Entry 1JJ2 (X-ray diffraction, 2.40 A resolution); this record covers chains 0 and A of the 30 polymer chains in the assembly.

Chain 0:
Molecule: 23S RRNA
Source organism: Haloarcula marismortui
Sequence (2922 nucleotides; each row starts with the number of its first residue):
     2 UUGGCUACUAUGCCAGCUGGUGGAUUGCUCGGCUCAGGCGCUGAUGAAGG
    52 ACGUGCCAAGCUGCGAUAAGCCAUGGGGAGCCGCACGGAGGCGAAGAACC
   102 AUGGAUUUCCGAAUGAGAAUCUCUCUAACAAUUGCUUCGCGCAAUGAGGA
   152 ACCCCGAGAACUGAAACAUCUCAGUAUCGGGAGGAACAGAAAACGCAAUG
   202 UGAUGUCGUUAGUAACCGCGAGUGAACGCGAUACAGCCCAAACCGAAGCC
   252 CUCACGGGCAAUGUGGUGUCAGGGCUACCUCUCAUCAGCCGACCGUCUCG
   302 ACGAAGUCUCUUGGAACAGAGCGUGAUACAGGGUGACAACCCCGUACUCG
   352 AGACCAGUACGACGUGCGGUAGUGCCAGAGUAGCGGGGGUUGGAUAUCCC
   402 UCGCGAAUAACGCAGGCAUCGACUGCGAAGGCUAAACACAACCUGAGACC
   452 GAUAGUGAACAAGUAGUGUGAACGAACGCUGCAAAGUACCCUCAGAAGGG
   502 AGGCGAAAUAGAGCAUGAAAUCAGUUGGCGAUCGAGCGACAGGGCAUACA
   552 AGGUCCCUCGACGAAUGACCGACGCGCGAGCGUCCAGUAAGACUCACGGG
   602 AAGCCGAUGUUCUGUCGUACGUUUUGAAAAACGAGCCAGGGAGUGUGUCU
   652 GCAUGGCAAGUCUAACCGGAGUAUCCGGGGAGGCACAGGGAAACCGACAU
   702 GGCCGCAGGGCUUUGCCCGAGGGCCGCCGUCUUCAAGGGCGGGGAGCCAU
   752 GUGGACACGACCCGAAUCCGGACGAUCUACGCAUGGACAAGAUGAAGCGU
   802 GCCGAAAGGCACGUGGAAGUCUGUUAGAGUUGGUGUCCUACAAUACCCUC
   852 UCGUGAUCUAUGUGUAGGGGUGAAAGGCCCAUCGAGUCCGGCAACAGCUG
   902 GUUCCAAUCGAAACAUGUCGAAGCAUGACCUCCGCCGAGGUAGUCUGUGA
   952 GGUAGAGCGACCGAUUGGUGUGUCCGCCUCCGAGAGGAGUCGGCACACCU
  1002 GUCAAACUCCAAACUUACAGACGCCGUUUGACGCGGGGAUUCCGGUGCGC
  1052 GGGGUAAGCCUGUGUACCAGGAGGGGAACAACCCAGAGAUAGGUUAAGGU
  1102 CCCCAAGUGUGGAUUAAGUGUAAUCCUCUGAAGGUGGUCUCGAGCCCUAG
  1152 ACAGCCGGGAGGUGAGCUUAGAAGCAGCUACCCUCUAAGAAAAGCGUAAC
  1202 AGCUUACCGGCCGAGGUUUGAGGCGCCCAAAAUGAUCGGGACUCAAAUCC
  1252 ACCACCGAGACCUGUCCGUACCACUCAUACUGGUAAUCGAGUAGAUUGGC
  1302 GCUCUAAUUGGAUGGAAGUAGGGGUGAAAACUCCUAUGGACCGAUUAGUG
  1352 ACGAAAAUCCUGGCCAUAGUAGCAGCGAUAGUCGGGUGAGAACCCCGACG
  1402 GCCUAAUGGAUAAGGGUUCCUCAGCACUGCUGAUCAGCUGAGGGUUAGCC
  1452 GGUCCUAAGUCAUACCGCAACUCGACUAUGACGAAAUGGGAAACGGGUUA
  1502 AUAUUCCCGUGCCACUAUGCAGUGAAAGUUGACGCCCUGGGGUCGAUCAC
  1552 GCUGGGCAUUCGCCCAGUCGAACCGUCCAACUCCGUGGAAGCCGUAAUGG
  1602 CAGGAAGCGGACGAACGGCGGCAUAGGGAAACGUGAUUCAACCUGGGGCC
  1652 CAUGAAAAGACGAGCAUAGUGUCCGUACCGAGAACCGACACAGGUGUCCA
  1702 UGGCGGCGAAAGCCAAGGCCUGUCGGGAGCAACCAACGUUAGGGAAUUCG
  1752 GCAAGUUAGUCCCGUACCUUCGGAAGAAGGGAUGCCUGCUCCGGAACGGA
  1802 GCAGGUCGCAGUGACUCGGAAGCUCGGACUGUCUAGUAACAACAUAGGUG
  1852 ACCGCAAAUCCGCAAGGACUCGUACGGUCACUGAAUCCUGCCCAGUGCAG
  1902 GUAUCUGAACACCUCGUACAAGAGGACGAAGGACCUGUCAACGGCGGGGG
  1952 UAACUAUGACCCUCUUAAGGUAGCGUAGUACCUUGCCGCAUCAGUAGCGG
  2002 CUUGCAUGAAUGGAUUAACCAGAGCUUCACUGUCCCAACGUUGGGCCCGG
  2052 UGAACUGUACAUUCCAGUGCGGAGUCUGGAGACACCCAGGGGGAAGCGAA
  2102 GACCCUAUGGAGCUUUACUGCAGGCUGUCGCUGAGACGUGGUCGCCGAUG
  2152 UGCAGCAUAGGUAGGAGACACUACACAGGUACCCGCGCUAGCGGGCCACC
  2202 GAGUCAACAGUGAAAUACUACCCGUCGGUGACUGCGACUCUCACUCCGGG
  2252 AGGAGGACACCGAUAGCCGGGCAGUUUGACUGGGGCGGUACGCGCUCGAA
  2302 AAGAUAUCGAGCGCGCCCUAUGGCUAUCUCAGCCGGGACAGAGACCCGGC
  2352 GAAGAGUGCAAGAGCAAAAGAUAGCUUGACAGUGUUCUUCCCAACGAGGA
  2402 ACGCUGACGCGAAAGCGUGGUCUAGCGAACCAAUUAGCCUGCUUGAUGCG
  2452 GGCAAUUGAUGACAGAAAAGCUACCCUAGGGAUAACAGAGUCGUCACUCG
  2502 CAAGAGCACAUAUCGACCGAGUGGCUUGCUACCUCGAUGUCGGUUCCCUC
  2552 CAUCCUGCCCGUGCAGAAGCGGGCAAGGGUGAGGUUGUUCGCCUAUUAAA
  2602 GGAGGUCGUGAGCUGGGUUUAGACCGUCGUGAGACAGGUCGGCUGCUAUC
  2652 UACUGGGUGUGUAAUGGUGUCUGACAAGAACGACCGUAUAGUACGAGAGG
  2702 AACUACGGUUGGUGGCCACUGGUGUACCGGUUGUUCGAGAGAGCACGUGC
  2752 CGGGUAGCCACGCCACACGGGGUAAGAGCUGAACGCAUCUAAGCUCGAAA
  2802 CCCACUUGGAAAAGAGACACCGCCGAGGUCCCGCGUACAAGACGCGGUCG
  2852 AUAGACUCGGGGUGUGCGCGUCGAGGUAACGAGACGUUAAGCCCACGAGC
  2902 ACUAACAGACCAAAGCCAUCAU
Unresolved in the structure: 2-9, 126-127, 715, 971-998, 1560, 1952-1963, 2137-2236, 2339-2343, 2665-2666, 2915-2923
Differences from the reference sequence: conflict C560 (U3155 in 3377779)
Bound ions: Mg2+ site 1 near G28 (its only coordinating residue here); Na+ site 1: C40, A442, C443; Na+ site 2: G56, A59, G61; Na+ site 3 near U108 (its only coordinating residue here); Mg2+ site 2 near U115 (its only coordinating residue here); Na+ site 4: C141, G142; Na+ site 5 near U146 (its only coordinating residue here); Mg2+ site 3: C162, U2276; K+ site 1: C162, U163, U172; Mg2+ site 4: A165, A167, C168; Na+ site 6: A165, A166, A167; Mg2+ site 5: A166, G219; 62 more Na+ sites not listed; 98 more Mg2+ sites not listed; 1 more K+ sites not listed
Reported in the primary citation:
  - contacts within the chain: G77-C100, G78-A99, A80-G94, C82-A99, C82-G92, G81-C93, A95-A96 (hydrogen bond), A80-G97, G79-A98, A80-A98 (pi stacking), G81-A98, C93-A98, A1318-C1343 (hydrophobic contact)

Chain A:
Molecule: Ribosomal protein L2
Source organism: Haloarcula marismortui
UniProt: P20276 (RL2_HALMA); residues 1-239 here = UniProt positions 1-239
Chain sequence (239 residues; each row starts with the number of its first residue):
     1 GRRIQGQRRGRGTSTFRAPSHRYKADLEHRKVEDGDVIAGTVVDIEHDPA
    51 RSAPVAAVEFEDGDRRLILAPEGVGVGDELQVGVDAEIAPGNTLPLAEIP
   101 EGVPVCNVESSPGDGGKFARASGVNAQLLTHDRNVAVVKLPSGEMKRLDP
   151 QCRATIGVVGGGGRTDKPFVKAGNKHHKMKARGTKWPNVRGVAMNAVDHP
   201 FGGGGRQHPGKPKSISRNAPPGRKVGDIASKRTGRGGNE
Unresolved in the structure: 238-239
Bound ions: Mg2+ site 1: Asp26 (shared with C1872(0), G1873(0) of chain 0); Mg2+ site 2: Asn188 (shared with A1845(0), U1846(0), G1884(0) of chain 0); Na+: Phe201, His208; Mg2+ site 3: Gln207 (shared with U1883(0), U2012(0), G2013(0) of chain 0)

Interface between chain 0 and chain A:
Pairs across the interface - 261 pairs, chain 0 then chain A:
  C781(0) - Thr15(A)  hydrogen bond to the sugar
  G782(0) - Ser14(A)  hydrogen bond to the sugar
  G782(0) - Thr15(A)  hydrogen bond to the sugar
  C783(0) - Ser14(A)  sugar contact
  C783(0) - His21(A)  hydrogen bond to the phosphate
  C783(0) - Arg22(A)  phosphate contact
  C783(0) - Lys180(A)  phosphate contact
  A784(0) - His21(A)  salt bridge to the phosphate
  A784(0) - Arg22(A)  salt bridge to the phosphate
  G820(0) - Lys171(A)  salt bridge to the phosphate
  G820(0) - Ala172(A)  hydrogen bond to the base
  G820(0) - Gly173(A)  hydrogen bond to the base
  A857(0) - Ala172(A)  base contact
  A857(0) - Gly173(A)  phosphate contact
  A857(0) - His176(A)  sugar contact
  A857(0) - His177(A)  salt bridge to the phosphate
  A857(0) - Trp186(A)  base contact
  U866(0) - Arg11(A)  hydrogen bond to the sugar
  U866(0) - Thr13(A)  sugar contact
  A867(0) - Arg11(A)  salt bridge to the phosphate
  G870(0) - Arg3(A)  salt bridge to the phosphate
  G871(0) - Arg2(A)  hydrogen bond to the base
  G871(0) - Arg3(A)  salt bridge to the phosphate
  G871(0) - Arg8(A)  salt bridge to the phosphate
  G871(0) - Arg11(A)  phosphate contact
  U872(0) - Arg2(A)  hydrogen bond to the base
  U872(0) - Arg8(A)  hydrogen bond to the base
  U872(0) - Thr13(A)  hydrogen bond to the phosphate
  U872(0) - Phe16(A)  phosphate contact
  G873(0) - Arg2(A)  base contact
  G873(0) - Arg8(A)  hydrogen bond to the base
  G873(0) - Thr15(A)  phosphate contact
  G873(0) - Lys185(A)  salt bridge to the phosphate
  G873(0) - Asp198(A)  hydrogen bond to the base
  A874(0) - Lys185(A)  salt bridge to the phosphate
  A874(0) - Pro187(A)  sugar contact
  A874(0) - Val189(A)  sugar contact
  A875(0) - Val189(A)  sugar contact
  A875(0) - Ala193(A)  hydrogen bond to the sugar
  A875(0) - Met194(A)  base contact
  A875(0) - Asp198(A)  base contact
  G877(0) - Asn195(A)  hydrogen bond to the sugar
  G877(0) - Val197(A)  base contact
  G878(0) - Arg2(A)  hydrogen bond to the base
  C879(0) - Arg2(A)  base contact
  A886(0) - Gly1(A)  hydrogen bond to the base
  A886(0) - Arg2(A)  base contact
  G1460(0) - Arg17(A)  salt bridge to the phosphate
  C1652(0) - Ser52(A)  hydrogen bond to the phosphate
  C1652(0) - Arg164(A)  hydrogen bond to the base
  C1652(0) - Thr165(A)  base contact
  C1652(0) - Lys167(A)  hydrogen bond to the base
  C1652(0) - Phe169(A)  stacking on the base
  C1652(0) - Lys178(A)  hydrogen bond to the base
  A1653(0) - His47(A)  salt bridge to the phosphate
  A1653(0) - Ser52(A)  hydrogen bond to the phosphate
  A1653(0) - His177(A)  stacking on the base
  A1653(0) - Lys178(A)  sugar contact
  U1654(0) - Lys24(A)  sugar contact
  U1654(0) - His47(A)  stacking on the base
  U1654(0) - Pro49(A)  phosphate contact
  U1654(0) - Ala181(A)  phosphate contact
  C1844(0) - Arg190(A)  salt bridge to the phosphate
  C1844(0) - Ala193(A)  sugar contact
  C1844(0) - Gln207(A)  hydrogen bond to the phosphate
  A1845(0) - Pro187(A)  phosphate contact
  A1845(0) - Asn188(A)  phosphate contact
  A1845(0) - Val189(A)  phosphate contact
  A1845(0) - Arg190(A)  salt bridge to the phosphate
  U1846(0) - Ala172(A)  hydrogen bond to the sugar
  U1846(0) - Trp186(A)  sugar contact
  U1846(0) - Pro187(A)  phosphate contact
  U1846(0) - Asn188(A)  hydrogen bond to the phosphate
  A1847(0) - Phe169(A)  hydrogen bond to the phosphate
  A1847(0) - Val170(A)  hydrogen bond to the sugar
  A1847(0) - Lys171(A)  sugar contact
  A1847(0) - Lys175(A)  salt bridge to the phosphate
  A1847(0) - Trp186(A)  hydrogen bond to the phosphate
  G1848(0) - Pro168(A)  phosphate contact
  G1848(0) - Phe169(A)  hydrogen bond to the phosphate
  U1850(0) - Arg235(A)  hydrogen bond to the phosphate
  G1851(0) - Gly226(A)  base contact
  G1851(0) - Asp227(A)  hydrogen bond to the base
  G1851(0) - Thr233(A)  sugar contact
  G1851(0) - Gly234(A)  sugar contact
  G1851(0) - Arg235(A)  salt bridge to the phosphate
  A1852(0) - Asp227(A)  sugar contact
  A1852(0) - Ile228(A)  hydrogen bond to the sugar
  A1852(0) - Ser230(A)  phosphate contact
  A1852(0) - Lys231(A)  phosphate contact
  A1852(0) - Arg232(A)  sugar contact
  C1853(0) - Arg217(A)  hydrogen bond to the sugar
  C1853(0) - Ile228(A)  sugar contact
  C1853(0) - Ala229(A)  sugar contact
  C1853(0) - Ser230(A)  phosphate contact
  C1853(0) - Lys231(A)  salt bridge to the phosphate
  C1854(0) - Lys231(A)  salt bridge to the phosphate
  G1855(0) - Phe118(A)  base contact
  G1855(0) - Leu140(A)  base contact
  G1855(0) - Pro141(A)  base contact
  G1855(0) - Ser142(A)  hydrogen bond to the base
  G1855(0) - Glu144(A)  hydrogen bond to the sugar
  G1855(0) - Lys146(A)  hydrogen bond to the phosphate
  C1856(0) - Lys117(A)  sugar contact
  C1856(0) - Lys146(A)  salt bridge to the phosphate
  A1857(0) - Ser110(A)  hydrogen bond to the phosphate
  A1857(0) - Lys117(A)  phosphate contact
  A1859(0) - Arg217(A)  hydrogen bond to the phosphate
  U1860(0) - Arg9(A)  hydrogen bond to the base
  U1860(0) - Arg217(A)  salt bridge to the phosphate
  U1860(0) - Lys224(A)  salt bridge to the phosphate
  U1860(0) - Ile228(A)  sugar contact
  C1861(0) - Gly6(A)  hydrogen bond to the sugar
  C1861(0) - Gln7(A)  hydrogen bond to the sugar
  C1861(0) - Gly10(A)  hydrogen bond to the sugar
  C1861(0) - Pro221(A)  phosphate contact
  C1861(0) - Lys224(A)  salt bridge to the phosphate
  C1862(0) - Arg3(A)  hydrogen bond to the phosphate
  C1862(0) - Gln7(A)  hydrogen bond to the phosphate
  C1862(0) - Gly10(A)  sugar contact
  C1862(0) - Arg11(A)  sugar contact
  C1862(0) - Pro221(A)  phosphate contact
  G1863(0) - Arg3(A)  salt bridge to the phosphate
  G1868(0) - Gly10(A)  hydrogen bond to the base
  A1869(0) - Arg9(A)  base contact
  A1869(0) - Gly10(A)  sugar contact
  A1869(0) - Gly12(A)  sugar contact
  A1869(0) - Arg17(A)  phosphate contact
  C1870(0) - Arg9(A)  hydrogen bond to the sugar
  C1870(0) - Phe16(A)  sugar contact
  C1870(0) - Arg17(A)  phosphate contact
  C1870(0) - Ala18(A)  hydrogen bond to the phosphate
  C1870(0) - Gly183(A)  phosphate contact
  U1871(0) - Ala18(A)  phosphate contact
  U1871(0) - Gly183(A)  hydrogen bond to the phosphate
  C1872(0) - Ser20(A)  hydrogen bond to the phosphate
  C1872(0) - Tyr23(A)  base contact
  C1872(0) - Lys24(A)  base contact
  C1872(0) - Ala25(A)  hydrogen bond to the base
  C1872(0) - Asp26(A)  hydrogen bond to the base
  C1872(0) - Ala50(A)  sugar contact
  G1873(0) - Asp26(A)  phosphate contact
  G1873(0) - Leu27(A)  phosphate contact
  G1873(0) - Ala50(A)  sugar contact
  G1873(0) - Arg51(A)  phosphate contact
  G1873(0) - Arg120(A)  salt bridge to the phosphate
  U1874(0) - Arg51(A)  salt bridge to the phosphate
  U1874(0) - Lys117(A)  hydrogen bond to the sugar
  U1874(0) - Phe118(A)  sugar contact
  U1874(0) - Ala119(A)  hydrogen bond to the sugar
  U1874(0) - Arg120(A)  salt bridge to the phosphate
  U1874(0) - Ala121(A)  phosphate contact
  A1875(0) - Ala119(A)  hydrogen bond to the phosphate
  A1875(0) - Arg120(A)  hydrogen bond to the phosphate
  A1875(0) - Ala121(A)  hydrogen bond to the phosphate
  A1875(0) - Val124(A)  phosphate contact
  A1875(0) - Pro141(A)  sugar contact
  A1875(0) - Ser142(A)  hydrogen bond to the sugar
  C1876(0) - Ala121(A)  sugar contact
  C1876(0) - Ser122(A)  hydrogen bond to the sugar
  C1876(0) - Gly123(A)  hydrogen bond to the base
  C1876(0) - Val124(A)  base contact
  C1876(0) - Pro141(A)  phosphate contact
  C1876(0) - Gly162(A)  base contact
  C1876(0) - Gly163(A)  hydrogen bond to the base
  C1876(0) - Arg164(A)  hydrogen bond to the phosphate
  C1876(0) - Thr165(A)  hydrogen bond to the sugar
  G1877(0) - Arg164(A)  salt bridge to the phosphate
  G1878(0) - Arg182(A)  salt bridge to the phosphate
  U1879(0) - Arg9(A)  hydrogen bond to the phosphate
  U1879(0) - Gly183(A)  phosphate contact
  U1879(0) - Thr184(A)  hydrogen bond to the phosphate
  C1880(0) - Gly6(A)  phosphate contact
  C1880(0) - Arg9(A)  salt bridge to the phosphate
  C1880(0) - Val225(A)  sugar contact
  C1880(0) - Gly226(A)  hydrogen bond to the sugar
  A1881(0) - His199(A)  salt bridge to the phosphate
  A1881(0) - Phe201(A)  phosphate contact
  A1881(0) - Lys213(A)  sugar contact
  A1881(0) - Val225(A)  phosphate contact
  A1881(0) - Gly226(A)  sugar contact
  C1882(0) - Arg190(A)  phosphate contact
  C1882(0) - Gly191(A)  hydrogen bond to the phosphate
  C1882(0) - Val192(A)  hydrogen bond to the phosphate
  C1882(0) - Phe201(A)  phosphate contact
  C1882(0) - Lys213(A)  sugar contact
  U1883(0) - Arg190(A)  salt bridge to the phosphate
  G1884(0) - Arg190(A)  base contact
  G1898(0) - Pro212(A)  sugar contact
  G1898(0) - Ser214(A)  hydrogen bond to the sugar
  C1899(0) - Ser214(A)  sugar contact
  C1899(0) - Ile215(A)  sugar contact
  C1899(0) - Ser216(A)  sugar contact
  C1899(0) - Ala229(A)  sugar contact
  C1899(0) - Ser230(A)  hydrogen bond to the sugar
  A1900(0) - Ser216(A)  phosphate contact
  A1900(0) - Arg217(A)  hydrogen bond to the phosphate
  A1900(0) - Ala229(A)  sugar contact
  A1900(0) - Ser230(A)  sugar contact
  A1900(0) - Lys231(A)  sugar contact
  G1938(0) - Lys231(A)  hydrogen bond to the base
  U1939(0) - Arg232(A)  hydrogen bond to the phosphate
  U1939(0) - Thr233(A)  hydrogen bond to the sugar
  U1939(0) - Gly236(A)  phosphate contact
  U1939(0) - Gly237(A)  phosphate contact
  C1940(0) - Thr233(A)  sugar contact
  C1940(0) - Gly234(A)  phosphate contact
  C1940(0) - Gly236(A)  hydrogen bond to the phosphate
  A1941(0) - Gly234(A)  sugar contact
  A1941(0) - Arg235(A)  base contact
  A1941(0) - Gly236(A)  phosphate contact
  A1942(0) - Pro212(A)  base contact
  A1942(0) - Lys213(A)  salt bridge to the phosphate
  A1942(0) - Asp227(A)  sugar contact
  A1942(0) - Thr233(A)  hydrogen bond to the sugar
  A1942(0) - Gly234(A)  hydrogen bond to the phosphate
  C1943(0) - Pro209(A)  phosphate contact
  C1943(0) - Gly210(A)  sugar contact
  C1943(0) - Lys211(A)  sugar contact
  C1943(0) - Pro212(A)  sugar contact
  G1944(0) - His208(A)  salt bridge to the phosphate
  G1944(0) - Pro209(A)  phosphate contact
  U2012(0) - Gln207(A)  hydrogen bond to the sugar
  C2114(0) - Gly1(A)  hydrogen bond to the phosphate
  C2114(0) - Ala196(A)  sugar contact
  C2114(0) - Val197(A)  phosphate contact
  U2115(0) - Ala196(A)  phosphate contact
  U2116(0) - Lys211(A)  salt bridge to the phosphate
  A2123(0) - Pro220(A)  base contact
  G2124(0) - Asn218(A)  hydrogen bond to the base
  G2124(0) - Pro221(A)  sugar contact
  G2125(0) - Asn218(A)  hydrogen bond to the sugar
  C2126(0) - Asn218(A)  sugar contact
  C2248(0) - Ser111(A)  hydrogen bond to the sugar
  C2248(0) - Pro112(A)  hydrogen bond to the sugar
  G2249(0) - Gly113(A)  sugar contact
  G2250(0) - Lys31(A)  salt bridge to the phosphate
  G2250(0) - Glu33(A)  base contact
  G2254(0) - Asp149(A)  sugar contact
  A2255(0) - Asp149(A)  sugar contact
  G2270(0) - Arg223(A)  hydrogen bond to the phosphate
  G2271(0) - Arg223(A)  salt bridge to the phosphate
  G2272(0) - Pro220(A)  base contact
  G2272(0) - Pro221(A)  sugar contact
  G2272(0) - Gly222(A)  sugar contact
  G2272(0) - Arg223(A)  salt bridge to the phosphate
  C2273(0) - Gly1(A)  hydrogen bond to the phosphate
  C2625(0) - Gly205(A)  phosphate contact
  C2625(0) - Gln207(A)  phosphate contact
  C2626(0) - Arg206(A)  phosphate contact
  C2629(0) - Arg206(A)  base contact
  G2630(0) - Arg206(A)  hydrogen bond to the base
  G2630(0) - His208(A)  base contact
  U2631(0) - Gly210(A)  sugar contact
  G2632(0) - His208(A)  phosphate contact
  G2632(0) - Gly210(A)  sugar contact
  A2633(0) - Gly203(A)  phosphate contact
  A2633(0) - Gly204(A)  hydrogen bond to the phosphate
  G2634(0) - Gly203(A)  phosphate contact
  G2634(0) - Gly204(A)  hydrogen bond to the phosphate
  G2634(0) - Gly205(A)  hydrogen bond to the base
Interface residues without a listed pair, chain 0 (101 interface residues in all): U858, G865, A876, A1459, C1651, G1655, A1843, U2117, U2628
Interface residues without a listed pair, chain A (126 interface residues in all): Ile4, Gln5, Val32, Asp114, Gly161, Pro200, Gly202

Summary:
101 residues of chain 0 face 126 of chain A across their interface; the contacts include 88 hydrogen bonds, 37
salt bridges and 3 aromatic stacking contacts. Polar contacts include G820(0)-Ala172(A), G820(0)-Gly173(A) and
G871(0)-Arg2(A). The paper reports contacts within the chain involving G77(0), C100(0) and G78(0) among
others.
Here chain 0 is 23S RRNA and chain A is Ribosomal protein L2, both from Haloarcula marismortui. Entry 1JJ2
(Fully Refined Crystal Structure of the Haloarcula marismortui Large Ribosomal Subunit at 2.4 Angstrom
Resolution) was determined by X-ray diffraction.
